Entry 9IZV (electron microscopy, 3.02 A resolution); this record covers chains C and D of the 4 polymer chains in the assembly.

# Chain C (and D)
Name: Methylmalonate-semialdehyde/malonate-semialdehyde dehydrogenase [acylating], mitochondrial
From: Homo sapiens
Notes: EC 1.2.1.27; chain D of this document is another copy of the same molecule, construct and numbering; everything in this record applies to it too
Reference sequence: Q02252 (MMSA_HUMAN); residues 2-503 here correspond to UniProt positions 34-535 (UniProt number = residue number + 32)
Sequence (509 residues; numbered 1 to 509; the number before each row is that of its first residue):
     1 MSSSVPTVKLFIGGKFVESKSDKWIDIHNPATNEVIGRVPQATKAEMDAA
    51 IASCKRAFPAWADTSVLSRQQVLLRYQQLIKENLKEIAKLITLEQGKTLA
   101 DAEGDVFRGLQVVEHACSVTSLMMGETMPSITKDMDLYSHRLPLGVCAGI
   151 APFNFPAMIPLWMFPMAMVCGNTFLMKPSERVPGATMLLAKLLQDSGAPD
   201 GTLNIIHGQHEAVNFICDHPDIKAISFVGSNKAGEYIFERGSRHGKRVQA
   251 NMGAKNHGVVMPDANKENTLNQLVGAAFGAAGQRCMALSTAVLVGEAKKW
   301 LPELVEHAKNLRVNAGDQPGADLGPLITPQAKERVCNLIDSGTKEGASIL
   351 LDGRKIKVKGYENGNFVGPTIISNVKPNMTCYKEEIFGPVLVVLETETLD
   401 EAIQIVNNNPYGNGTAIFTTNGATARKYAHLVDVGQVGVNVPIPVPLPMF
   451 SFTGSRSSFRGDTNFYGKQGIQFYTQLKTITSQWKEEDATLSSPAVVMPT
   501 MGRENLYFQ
Unresolved in the structure: 1-2, 451-464, 487-509 (chain D: 1-2, 126-133, 452-465, 488-509)
Construct notes: initiating methionine (1); engineered mutation H140 (Tyr172 in Q02252); expression tag (504-509)
Swiss-Prot annotation at these positions:
  - active site: C285 (Nucleophile)
  - binding site (NAD(+)): A151, F153, K177, E180, R181, S230, E385
  - modified residue: K15 (N6-acetyllysine), K20 (N6-acetyllysine), K23 (N6-acetyllysine), K44 (N6-acetyllysine), K55 (N6-acetyllysine), K85 (N6-acetyllysine), K97 (N6-acetyllysine), S230 (Phosphoserine), K266 (N6-acetyllysine), K298 (N6-acetyllysine), K299 (N6-acetyllysine), K332 (N6-acetyllysine), K344 (N6-acetyllysine), S348 (Phosphoserine), K359 (N6-succinyllysine), K468 (N6-acetyllysine), K485 (N6-succinyllysine)

# Interface between chain C and chain D
Residue-residue contacts (48):
  L142(C) with H430(D)
  A264(C) with E487(D)
  N265(C) with E487(D), hydrogen bond (backbone-side chain)
  T419(C) with W484(D), hydrogen bond (backbone-side chain)
  T420(C) with W484(D); E487(D)
  N421(C) with W484(D)
  G422(C) with W484(D)
  A425(C) with W484(D), hydrophobic
  A429(C) with K478(D), hydrogen bond (backbone-side chain); I480(D), hydrophobic
  H430(C) with K478(D), hydrogen bond (backbone-side chain)
  V432(C) with K478(D), hydrogen bond (backbone-side chain)
  V434(C) with K478(D)
  G435(C) with L477(D); K478(D); T479(D), hydrogen bond (backbone-backbone)
  Q436(C) with T479(D)
  V437(C) with T479(D); I480(D); T481(D), hydrogen bond (backbone-backbone)
  G438(C) with T481(D)
  V439(C) with T481(D), hydrogen bond (backbone-backbone); S482(D); Q483(D)
  N440(C) with W484(D); E487(D), hydrogen bond
  V445(C) with T481(D)
  L477(C) with G435(D)
  K478(C) with A429(D), hydrogen bond (side chain-backbone); H430(D), hydrogen bond (side chain-backbone); V432(D), hydrogen bond (side chain-backbone); V434(D); G435(D)
  T479(C) with G435(D), hydrogen bond (backbone-backbone); Q436(D); V437(D), hydrogen bond (backbone-backbone)
  I480(C) with V437(D)
  T481(C) with V437(D), hydrogen bond (backbone-backbone); G438(D); V439(D), hydrogen bond (backbone-backbone); P444(D), hydrogen bond (side chain-backbone)
  S482(C) with V439(D)
  Q483(C) with V439(D), hydrogen bond (backbone-backbone); N440(D); V441(D)
  W484(C) with N440(D)
  E486(C) with N265(D)
Other interface residues (no listed pair), chain C (32 interface residues in all): D63, E126, M135, N268
Other interface residues (no listed pair), chain D (27 interface residues in all): L142, T420, V445, K468, E486

# Summary
32 residues of chain C face 27 of chain D across their interface; the contacts include 18 hydrogen bonds.
Polar contacts include N265(C)-E487(D), T419(C)-W484(D) and A429(C)-K478(D). Curated annotation (UniProt)
lists active-site residue C285(C) and 7 NAD+-binding residues on chain C.
Both chains are Methylmalonate-semialdehyde/malonate-semialdehyde dehydrogenase [acylating], mitochondrial
(Homo sapiens). Entry 9IZV (Cryo-EM structure of ALDH6A1-Y172H & R535C) was determined by electron microscopy,
deposited together with 9IZU, 9IZW and 9IZX.
